Entry 3GMV (X-ray diffraction, 1.80 A resolution); this record covers chain X.

# Chain X
Protein: Beta-lactamase inhibitory protein BLIP-I
Organism: Streptomyces exfoliatus
Reference sequence: Q9KJ90 (Q9KJ90_STREX); residues 2-157 here correspond to UniProt positions 31-186 (UniProt number = residue number + 29)
Amino-acid sequence (156 residues; each row starts with the number of its first residue):
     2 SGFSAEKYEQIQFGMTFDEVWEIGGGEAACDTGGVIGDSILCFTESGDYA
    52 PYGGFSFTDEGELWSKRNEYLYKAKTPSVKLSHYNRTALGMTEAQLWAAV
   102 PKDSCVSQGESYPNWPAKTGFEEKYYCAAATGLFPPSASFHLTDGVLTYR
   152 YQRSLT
Disulfides: Cys31-Cys43, Cys106-Cys128
Residues lining bound ligands: tris(hydroxyethyl)aminomethane (TAM): Phe58, Thr59, Asp60, Trp65, Pro114

# Overview
Bound to chain X: tris(hydroxyethyl)aminomethane.
Chain X is Beta-lactamase inhibitory protein BLIP-I (Streptomyces exfoliatus); the structure, Crystal
Structure of Beta-Lactamse Inhibitory Protein-I (BLIP-I) in Apo Form, was determined by X-ray diffraction,
deposited together with 3GMU, 3GMW, 3GMX and 3GMY.
